PDB entry 8RAJ | solution NMR | chains A and B

== Chain A ==
Molecule: Beta-ketoacyl synthase
From: Methylorubrum extorquens AM1
UniProt: C5B3B7 (C5B3B7_METEA); numbering as in UniProt (aligned over 2225-2278)
Chain sequence (62 residues; numbered 2217 to 2278; the number before each row is that of its first residue):
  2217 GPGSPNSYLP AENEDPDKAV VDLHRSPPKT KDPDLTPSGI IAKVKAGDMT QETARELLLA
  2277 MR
Sequence notes: expression tag (2217-2224)
From the paper describing this entry:
  - mutagenesis - R2271A/R2278A, R2278A: decreased stability
  - mutagenesis - R2271A: unchanged stability
  - conformationally variable residues (order/disorder transition): Pro2253 to Ala2262

== Chain B ==
Molecule: Trimethylamine monooxygenase
From: Methylorubrum extorquens AM1
UniProt: C5B3B9 (C5B3B9_METEA); residue numbers follow UniProt; this construct covers 1-44
Chain sequence (49 residues; numbered -5 to 44; 1 number in that range is skipped by the numbering (no residue carries it; nothing is unmodelled there); the number before each row is that of its first residue; numbers below 1 keep their minus sign (Gly-5 is residue -5)):
    -5 GPGSY
     1 MTHFEDHRVG SDRLAADGEI SADEALSMLD AIGTGQSTPT GADD
Sequence notes: expression tag (-5 to -1)
From the paper describing this entry:
  - conformationally variable residues (order/disorder transition): Ala22 to Ile32

== Interface between chain A and chain B ==
Residue-residue contacts (19):
  Pro2253(A) - Ile20(B)
  Pro2253(A) - Ala22(B)
  Ser2254(A) - Ile20(B)
  Ile2257(A) - Ile20(B)
  Ile2257(A) - Ala25(B)
  Ile2257(A) - Leu29(B)
  Val2260(A) - Leu29(B)
  Val2260(A) - Ile32(B)
  Gln2267(A) - Leu29(B)
  Ala2270(A) - Leu29(B)
  Arg2271(A) - Leu26(B)
  Arg2271(A) - Leu29(B)
  Leu2274(A) - Ala22(B)
  Leu2274(A) - Ala25(B)
  Leu2274(A) - Leu26(B)
  Leu2275(A) - Leu26(B)
  Arg2278(A) - Ala22(B)
  Arg2278(A) - Asp23(B)
  Arg2278(A) - Leu26(B)
Also at the interface, not in a pair above, chain A (12 interface residues in all): Lys2261, Met2277
Also at the interface, not in a pair above, chain B (9 interface residues in all): Ser21, Met28
The authors on this interface:
  - specific contacts: Arg2278(A)-Asp23(B)
  - interface residues, chain A: Pro2253(A), Val2260(A), Ala2270(A), Leu2274(A), Leu2275(A), Met2277(A)
  - interface residues, chain B: Ala22(B), Ala25(B), Met28(B)

== Overview ==
12 residues of chain A face 9 of chain B across their interface. The authors report a contact between
Arg2278(A) and Asp23(B). From the paper: R2271A/R2278A and R2278A of chain A reduce stability; interface
residues Pro2253(A), Val2260(A) and Ala22(B) among others.
Chain A is Beta-ketoacyl synthase and chain B is Trimethylamine monooxygenase, both from Methylorubrum
extorquens AM1; the structure, NMR structure of PKS docking domains, was determined by solution NMR.
